PDB entry 5EZ8 | X-ray diffraction, 1.95 A resolution | chains F and G of the 7 polymer chains in the assembly

[Chain F (and G)]
Name: CC-Hept-I-C-I
Notes: engineered mutation(s): L22C; chain G of this document is another copy of the same molecule, construct and numbering; everything in this record applies to it too
Sequence (31 residues; numbered 1 to 31; the number before each row is that of its first residue):
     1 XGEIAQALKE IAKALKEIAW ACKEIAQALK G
Unresolved in the structure: 31 (chain G: fully traced)
Modified positions: ACE (acetyl group) at position 1

[Interface between chain F and chain G]
Pairs across the interface - 35 pairs, chain F then chain G:
  E3(F) - ACE_1(G)
  E3(F) - G2(G)  hydrogen bond (side chain-backbone)
  E3(F) - A5(G)
  I4(F) - L8(G)  hydrophobic
  A7(F) - A5(G)
  A7(F) - L8(G)  hydrophobic
  L8(F) - L8(G)  hydrophobic
  E10(F) - K9(G)
  E10(F) - A12(G)
  I11(F) - L8(G)
  I11(F) - I11(G)  hydrophobic
  I11(F) - A12(G)  hydrophobic
  I11(F) - L15(G)  hydrophobic
  A14(F) - A12(G)
  A14(F) - L15(G)  hydrophobic
  A14(F) - K16(G)
  L15(F) - L15(G)  hydrophobic
  E17(F) - K16(G)  salt bridge
  E17(F) - A19(G)
  I18(F) - L15(G)
  I18(F) - A19(G)
  A21(F) - A19(G)
  A21(F) - C22(G)  hydrophobic
  A21(F) - K23(G)
  E24(F) - A26(G)
  E24(F) - Q27(G)
  E24(F) - K30(G)  salt bridge
  I25(F) - C22(G)
  I25(F) - I25(G)  hydrophobic
  I25(F) - A26(G)
  I25(F) - L29(G)  hydrophobic
  A28(F) - A26(G)
  A28(F) - L29(G)  hydrophobic
  A28(F) - K30(G)
  L29(F) - L29(G)  hydrophobic
Also at the interface, not in a pair above, chain F (16 interface residues in all): C22
Also at the interface, not in a pair above, chain G (19 interface residues in all): I4, I18

[In short]
16 residues of chain F face 19 of chain G across their interface, with 1 hydrogen bond and 2 salt bridges.
Polar contacts include E17(F)-K16(G), E24(F)-K30(G) and E3(F)-G2(G).
Both chains are CC-Hept-I-C-I. Entry 5EZ8 (A de novo designed heptameric coiled coil CC-Hept-I-C-I) was
determined by X-ray diffraction, deposited together with 5EZ9, 5EZA, 5EZC, 5EZE and 5F2Y.
